Entry 6UTF (electron microscopy, 3.40 A resolution); this record covers chains 1 and 2 of the 28 polymer chains in the assembly.

Chain 1 (and 2):
Name: Proteasome subunit beta
From: Thermoplasma acidophilum
Notes: EC 3.4.25.1; chain 2 of this document is another copy of the same molecule, construct and numbering; everything in this record applies to it too
UniProt: P28061 (PSB_THEAC); residues -7 to 203 here correspond to UniProt positions 1-211 (UniProt number = residue number + 8)
Amino-acid sequence (211 residues; each row starts with the number of its first residue; numbers below 1 keep their minus sign (Met-7 is residue -7)):
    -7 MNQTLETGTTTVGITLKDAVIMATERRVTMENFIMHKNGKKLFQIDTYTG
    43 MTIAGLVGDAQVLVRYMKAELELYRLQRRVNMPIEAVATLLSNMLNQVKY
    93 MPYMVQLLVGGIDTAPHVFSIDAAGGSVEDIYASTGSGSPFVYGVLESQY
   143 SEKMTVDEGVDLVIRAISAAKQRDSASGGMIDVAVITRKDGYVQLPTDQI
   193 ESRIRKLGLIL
Disordered / not traced: -7 to 0
Swiss-Prot annotation at these positions:
  - active site: Thr1 (Nucleophile)

Chain 1 / chain 2 interface:
Pairs across the interface - 32 pairs, chain 1 then chain 2:
  Met22(1) with Ser112(2); Asp114(2)
  Phe25(1) with Ser131(2); Tyr135(2), hydrophobic
  Met27(1) with Ser112(2); Ser126(2); Thr127(2); Tyr135(2)
  His28(1) with Ser112(2); Val120(2); Asp122(2)
  Asn30(1) with Glu121(2)
  Gly31(1) with Val120(2)
  Leu48(1) with Ala116(2), hydrophobic
  Val49(1) with Gly118(2)
  Gly50(1) with Asn88(2), hydrogen bond (backbone-side chain); Ala116(2); Gly117(2); Gly118(2)
  Asp51(1) with Asn88(2), hydrogen bond; Lys91(2), salt bridge
  Gln53(1) with Gly118(2); Ser119(2), hydrogen bond (side chain-backbone)
  Val54(1) with Asn85(2); Asn88(2)
  Arg57(1) with Thr81(2), hydrogen bond (side chain-backbone); Ser84(2); Asn85(2), hydrogen bond
  Met93(1) with Tyr92(2), hydrogen bond (backbone-side chain)
  Pro94(1) with Tyr92(2), hydrogen bond (backbone-side chain)
  Tyr95(1) with Lys91(2)
  Met96(1) with Tyr92(2)
Interface residues without a listed pair, chain 1 (19 interface residues in all): Glu23, Lys29
Interface residues without a listed pair, chain 2 (23 interface residues in all): Ala80, Gln98, Ile113, Pro132

In short:
The interface between chain 1 and chain 2 involves 19 residues on one side and 23 on the other; the contacts
include 7 hydrogen bonds and 1 salt bridge. Polar contacts include Asp51(1)-Lys91(2), Gly50(1)-Asn88(2) and
Asp51(1)-Asn88(2). From UniProt: active-site residue Thr1(1) on chain 1.
Both chains are Proteasome subunit beta (Thermoplasma acidophilum). Entry 6UTF (Allosteric coupling between
alpha-rings of the 20S proteasome, archaea 20S proteasome singly capped with a PAN ...) was determined by
electron microscopy (same publication as 6UTG, 6UTH, 6UTI and 6UTJ).
